Entry 3AZK (X-ray diffraction, 3.20 A resolution); this record covers chains C and J of the 10 polymer chains in the assembly.

== Chain C ==
Molecule: Histone H2A type 1-B/E
Source organism: Homo sapiens
Reference sequence: P04908 (H2A1B_HUMAN); residues 0-129 here correspond to UniProt positions 1-130 (UniProt number = residue number + 1)
Sequence (133 residues; numbered -3 to 129; the number before each row is that of its first residue; numbers below 1 keep their minus sign (Gly-3 is residue -3)):
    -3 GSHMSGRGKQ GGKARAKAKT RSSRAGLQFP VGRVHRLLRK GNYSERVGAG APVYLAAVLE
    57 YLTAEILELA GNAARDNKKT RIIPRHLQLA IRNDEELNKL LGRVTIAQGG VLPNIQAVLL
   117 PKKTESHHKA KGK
Disordered / not traced: -3 to 10, 119-129
Differences from the reference sequence: expression tag (-3 to -1)
Curated features (UniProtKB/Swiss-Prot):
  - modified residue: Ser1 (N-acetylserine), Arg3 (Citrulline), Lys5 (N6-(2-hydroxyisobutyryl)lysine), Lys9 (N6-(2-hydroxyisobutyryl)lysine), Lys13 (N6-(beta-hydroxybutyryl)lysine), Lys36 (N6-(2-hydroxyisobutyryl)lysine), Lys74 (N6-(2-hydroxyisobutyryl)lysine), Lys75 (N6-(2-hydroxyisobutyryl)lysine), Lys95 (N6-(2-hydroxyisobutyryl)lysine), Gln104 (N5-methylglutamine), Lys118 (N6-(2-hydroxyisobutyryl)lysine), Lys119 (N6-crotonyllysine), Thr120 (Phosphothreonine), Lys125 (N6-crotonyllysine)
  - cross-link (Glycyl lysine isopeptide (Lys-Gly)): Lys13 (interchain with G-Cter in ubiquitin), Lys15 (interchain with G-Cter in ubiquitin), Lys119 (interchain with G-Cter in ubiquitin)

== Chain J ==
Molecule: 146-nt DNA strand
Sequence (146 nucleotides; row label = number of the first residue in the row):
   147 ATCAATATCC ACCTGCAGAT TCTACCAAAA GTGTATTTGG AAACTGCTCC ATCAAAAGGC
   207 ATGTTCAGCT GAATTCAGCT GAACATGCCT TTTGATGGAG CAGTTTCCAA ATACACTTTT
   267 GGTAGAATCT GCAGGTGGAT ATTGAT
Disordered / not traced: 147
Bound ions: Mn2+ site 1 near DG217 (its only coordinating residue here); Mn2+ site 2 near DG267 (its only coordinating residue here); Mn2+ site 3 near DG280 (its only coordinating residue here)

== How chain C and chain J interact ==
Pairs across the interface - 18 pairs, chain C then chain J:
  Arg11(C) - DT263(J)  hydrogen bond to the base
  Arg11(C) - DT264(J)  hydrogen bond to the sugar
  Lys13(C) - DT266(J)  salt bridge to the phosphate
  Arg29(C) - DG268(J)  hydrogen bond to the phosphate
  Arg29(C) - DT269(J)  salt bridge to the phosphate
  Arg42(C) - DT258(J)  hydrogen bond to the sugar
  Arg42(C) - DA259(J)  phosphate contact
  Val43(C) - DT258(J)  phosphate contact
  Val43(C) - DA259(J)  hydrogen bond to the phosphate
  Gly44(C) - DT258(J)  phosphate contact
  Ala45(C) - DT258(J)  hydrogen bond to the phosphate
  Lys74(C) - DC278(J)  phosphate contact
  Lys75(C) - DC278(J)  phosphate contact
  Lys75(C) - DA279(J)  phosphate contact
  Thr76(C) - DG277(J)  sugar contact
  Thr76(C) - DC278(J)  hydrogen bond to the phosphate
  Arg77(C) - DG277(J)  hydrogen bond to the sugar
  Arg77(C) - DC278(J)  hydrogen bond to the phosphate
Also at the interface, not in a pair above, chain C (15 interface residues in all): Ala14, Thr16, Pro26, Glu41
Also at the interface, not in a pair above, chain J (12 interface residues in all): DT265, DG267

== In short ==
15 residues of chain C and 12 residues of chain J are in contact, with 9 hydrogen bonds and 2 salt bridges.
Polar contacts include Arg11(C)-DT263(J), Arg11(C)-DT264(J) and Arg42(C)-DT258(J).
Chain C is Histone H2A type 1-B/E (Homo sapiens) and chain J is a 146-nt DNA strand; the structure, Crystal
Structure of Human Nucleosome Core Particle Containing H4K59Q mutation, was determined by X-ray diffraction
together with 3AYW, 3AZE, 3AZF, 3AZG, 3AZH, 3AZJ and 3 further entries from the same study.
